PDB entry 3DWL | X-ray diffraction, 3.78 A resolution | chains F and G of the 6 polymer chains in the assembly

# Chain F
Protein: Actin-related protein 2/3 complex subunit 4
From: Schizosaccharomyces pombe
UniProtKB: Q92352 (ARPC4_SCHPO); residues 1-168 here = UniProt positions 1-168
Amino-acid sequence (168 residues; row label = number of the first residue in the row):
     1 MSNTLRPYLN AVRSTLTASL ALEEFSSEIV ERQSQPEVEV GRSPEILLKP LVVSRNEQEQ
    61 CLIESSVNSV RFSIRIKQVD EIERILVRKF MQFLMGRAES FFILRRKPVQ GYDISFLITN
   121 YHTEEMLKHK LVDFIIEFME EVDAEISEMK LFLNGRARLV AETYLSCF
Disordered / not traced: 1-2

# Chain G
Protein: Actin-related protein 2/3 complex subunit 5
From: Schizosaccharomyces pombe
UniProtKB: Q10316 (ARPC5_SCHPO); residues 1-152 here = UniProt positions 1-152
Amino-acid sequence (152 residues; each row starts with the number of its first residue):
     1 MTFRTLDVDS ITEPVLTEQD IFPIRNETAE QVQAAVSQLI PQARSAIQTG NALQGLKTLL
    61 SYVPYGNDVQ EVRTQYLNAF VDVLSNIRAA DIPAFVKECS TEEIDNIVNF IYRGLANPQA
   121 YNSSVLLNWH EKVVEISGIG CIVRVLNSRP DL
Disordered / not traced: 1-31, 118-121, 150-152

# Interface between chain F and chain G
Residue-residue contacts (31; chain F residue first):
  Pro7(F) with Leu127(G)
  Tyr8(F) with Leu127(G), hydrophobic
  Ala11(F) with Tyr112(G); Leu127(G), hydrophobic; His130(G)
  Ser14(F) with His130(G); Val134(G); Ile142(G)
  Thr15(F) with Tyr112(G), hydrogen bond
  Ala18(F) with Ile142(G), hydrophobic; Val143(G), hydrophobic; Leu146(G), hydrophobic
  Ser19(F) with Leu146(G)
  Leu48(F) with Leu146(G)
  Lys49(F) with Asn109(G), hydrogen bond; Val145(G); Leu146(G), hydrogen bond (backbone-backbone); Ser148(G)
  Leu51(F) with Tyr112(G), hydrophobic; Val145(G), hydrophobic; Leu146(G), hydrophobic
  Val52(F) with Tyr112(G); Leu115(G)
  Val53(F) with Tyr112(G), hydrophobic; Leu115(G), hydrophobic; Leu127(G), hydrophobic
  Ser54(F) with Leu115(G); Ala116(G); Leu127(G)
  Arg55(F) with Ser124(G), hydrogen bond (backbone-side chain)
  Gln60(F) with Ala116(G)
Also at the interface, not in a pair above, chain F (18 interface residues in all): Thr4, Asn10, Ser65
Also at the interface, not in a pair above, chain G (16 interface residues in all): Glu131, Ile139, Asn147

# Overview
18 residues of chain F face 16 of chain G across their interface, with 4 hydrogen bonds. Polar pairs include
Thr15(F)-Tyr112(G), Lys49(F)-Asn109(G) and Arg55(F)-Ser124(G).
Chain F is Actin-related protein 2/3 complex subunit 4 and chain G is Actin-related protein 2/3 complex
subunit 5, both from Schizosaccharomyces pombe; the structure, Crystal Structure of Fission Yeast Arp2/3
Complex Lacking the Arp2 Subunit, was determined by X-ray diffraction.
